Entry 7DUJ (X-ray diffraction, 3.75 A resolution); this record covers chains A and I of the 23 polymer chains in the assembly.

Chain A:
Molecule: 30S Ribosomal RNA rRNA
From: Thermus thermophilus HB8
Sequence (1522 nucleotides; row label = number of the first residue in the row; note: 42 numbers in that range are skipped by the numbering (no residue carries them; nothing is unmodelled there); a row labelled like 190A-190L holds insertion residues (190A, then the next letters in order); numbering starts at 0):
     0 UUUGUUGGAG AGUCUGAUCC UGGCUCAGGG UGAACGCUGG CGGCGUGCCU AAGACAUGCA
    60 AGUCGUGCGG G
    73 CCGCGGGGUU UU
    88 ACUCCG
    95 UGGUC
   101 AGCGGCGGAC GGGUGAGUAA CGCGUGGGU
  129A G
   130 ACCUACCCGG AAGAGGGGGA CAACCCGGGG AAACUCGGGC UAAUCCCCCA UGUGGACCCG
   190 C
190A-190L CCCUUGGGGUGU
   191 GUCCAAAGGG CUUU
   216 GCCCGCUUCC GGAUGGGCCC GCGUCCCAUC AGCUAGUUGG UGGGGUAAUG GCCCACCAAG
   276 GCGACGACGG GUAGCCGGUC UGAGAGGAUG GCCGGCCACA GGGGCACUGA GACACGGGCC
   336 CCACUCCUAC GGGAGGCAGC AGUUAGGAAU CUUCCGCAAU GGGCGCAAGC CUGACGGAGC
   396 GACGCCGCUU GGAGGAAGAA GCCCUUCGGG GUGUAAACUC CUGAA
   442 CCCGGGACGA AACCCCCGAC GA
   474 GGGGACUGAC GGUACCGGG
   494 GUAAUAGCGC CGGCCAACUC CGUGCCAGCA GCCGCGGUAA UACGGAGGGC GCGAGCGUUA
   554 CCCGGAUUCA CUGGGCGUAA AGGGCGUGUA GGCGGCCUGG GGCGUCCCAU GUGAAAGACC
   614 ACGGCUCAAC CGUGGGGGAG CGUGGGAUAC GCUCAGGCUA GACGGUGGGA GAGGGUGGUG
   674 GAAUUCCCGG AGUAGCGGUG AAAUGCGCAG AUACCGGGAG GAACGCCGAU GGCGAAGGCA
   734 GCCACCUGGU CCACCCGUGA CGCUGAGGCG CGAAAGCGUG GGGAGCAAAC CGGAUUAGAU
   794 ACCCGGGUAG UCCACGCCCU AAACGAUGCG CGCUAGGUCU CUGGGUCU
   848 CCUGGGGGCC GAAGCUAACG CGUUAAGCGC GCCGCCUGGG GAGUACGGCC GCAAGGCUGA
   908 AACUCAAAGG AAUUGACGGG GGCCCGCACA AGCGGUGGAG CAUGUGGUUU AAUUCGAAGX
   968 AACGCGAAGA ACCUUACCAG GCCUUGACAU GCUAGG
 1003A G
  1004 AACCCGGGUG AAAGCCUGGG GUGCCCC
1030A-1030D GCGA
  1031 GGGGAGCCCU AGCACAGGUG CUGCAUGGCC GUCGUCAGCU CGUGCCGUGA GGUGUUGGGU
  1091 UAAGUCCCGC AACGAGCGCA ACCCCCGCCG UUAGUUGCCA GCGGUUCGGC CGGGCACUCU
  1151 AACGGGACUG CCCGCGAAA
  1171 GCGGGAGGAA GGAGGGGACG ACGUCUGGUC AGCAUGGCCC UUACGGCCUG GGCGACACAC
  1231 GUGCUACAAU GCCCACUACA AAGCGAUGCC ACCCGGCAAC GGGGAGCUAA UCGCAAAAAG
  1291 GUGGGCCCAG UUCGGAUUGG GGUCUGCAAC CCGACCCCAU GAAGCCGGAA UCGCUAGUAA
  1351 UCGCGGAUCA G
 1361A C
  1362 CAUGCCGCGG UGAAUACGUU CCCGGGCCUU GUACACACXG CCXGUXACGC CAUGGGAGCG
  1422 GGCUCUACCC GAAGUCGCCG GG
  1446 AGCCUACGGG
  1459 CAGGCGCCGA GGGUAGGGCC CGUGACUGGG GCGAAGUCGU AACAAGGUAG CUGUACCGGA
  1519 AGGUGCGGCU GGAUCCACUC CUUUCU
Not modelled in the structure: 0-4, 1534-1538
Modified positions: PSU (pseudouridine-5'-monophosphate) at position 516, 7MG (7N-methyl-8-hydroguanosine-5'-monophosphate) at position 527, M2G (N2-dimethylguanosine-5'-monophosphate) at position 966, 5MC (5-methylcytidine-5'-monophosphate) at position 967, 2MG (2N-methylguanosine-5'-monophosphate) at position 1207, 5MC (5-methylcytidine-5'-monophosphate) at position 1400, 4OC (4n,o2'-methylcytidine-5'-monophosphate) at position 1402, 5MC (5-methylcytidine-5'-monophosphate) at position 1404, 5MC (5-methylcytidine-5'-monophosphate) at position 1407, UR3 (3-methyluridine-5'-monophoshate) at position 1498, MA6 (6N-dimethyladenosine-5'-monophoshate) at position 1518, MA6 (6N-dimethyladenosine-5'-monophoshate) at position 1519, PSU (pseudouridine-5'-monophosphate) at position 1540, PSU (pseudouridine-5'-monophosphate) at position 1541
Ion coordination: Mg2+ site 1 near G21 (its only coordinating residue here); Mg2+ site 2 near G38 (its only coordinating residue here); Mg2+ site 3 near G46 (its only coordinating residue here); Mg2+ site 4 near C48 (its only coordinating residue here); Mg2+ site 5: A59, C386, U387; Mg2+ site 6 near G61 (its only coordinating residue here); Mg2+ site 7 near G97 (its only coordinating residue here); Mg2+ site 8: G107, G324, G326; Mg2+ site 9: A109, G331; Mg2+ site 10: G111, G112; Mg2+ site 11 near G117 (its only coordinating residue here); Mg2+ site 12: C121, G124, U125; 98 more Mg2+ sites not listed
Small-molecule neighbours: Sisomicin (SIS; (1S,2S,3R,4S,6R)-4,6-diamino-3-{[(2S,3R)-3-amino-6-(aminomethyl)-3,4-dihydro-2H-pyran-2-yl]oxy}-2-hydroxycyclohexyl 3-deoxy-4-C-methyl-3-(methylamino)-beta-L-arabinopyranoside): 5MC_1404, G1405, U1406, 5MC_1407, A1408, C1409, G1491, A1492, A1493, G1494, U1495, C1496

Chain I:
Molecule: 30S ribosomal protein S9
From: Thermus thermophilus HB8
Reference sequence: P80374 (RS9_THET8); residues 1-128 here = UniProt positions 1-128
Sequence (128 residues; each row starts with the number of its first residue):
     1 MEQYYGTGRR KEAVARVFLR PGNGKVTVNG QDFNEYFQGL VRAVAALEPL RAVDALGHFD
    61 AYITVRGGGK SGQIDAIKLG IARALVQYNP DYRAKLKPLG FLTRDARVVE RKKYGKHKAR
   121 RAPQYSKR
Not modelled in the structure: 1

Interface between chain A and chain I:
Residue-residue contacts (110; chain A residue first):
  G942(A) with Gln124(I), base contact
  U943(A) with Gln124(I), hydrogen bond to the sugar
  M2G_966(A) with Lys127(I), sugar contact
  C970(A) with Ser126(I), hydrogen bond to the base
  C1116(A) with Val108(I), sugar contact
  G1117(A) with Arg104(I), hydrogen bond to the phosphate; Ala106(I), sugar contact
  C1118(A) with Arg9(I), salt bridge to the phosphate; Arg83(I), hydrogen bond to the phosphate; Arg104(I), salt bridge to the phosphate
  C1119(A) with Arg9(I), salt bridge to the phosphate; Arg83(I), salt bridge to the phosphate
  G1127(A) with Arg16(I), hydrogen bond to the sugar
  C1128(A) with Arg16(I), sugar contact; Arg66(I), salt bridge to the phosphate
  C1129(A) with Tyr62(I), phosphate contact
  A1130(A) with Gln3(I), hydrogen bond to the sugar; Phe18(I), sugar contact; Arg20(I), hydrogen bond to the phosphate; Tyr62(I), sugar contact
  G1131(A) with Arg20(I), salt bridge to the phosphate
  C1147(A) with Tyr5(I), hydrogen bond to the sugar; Arg16(I), hydrogen bond to the base
  U1148(A) with Thr7(I), phosphate contact; Arg9(I), phosphate contact; Val14(I), sugar contact; Arg16(I), sugar contact
  C1149(A) with Arg9(I), salt bridge to the phosphate; Val14(I), phosphate contact
  G1177(A) with Lys97(I), salt bridge to the phosphate
  G1178(A) with Arg93(I), salt bridge to the phosphate; Lys97(I), hydrogen bond to the base
  A1179(A) with Arg93(I), salt bridge to the phosphate; Leu102(I), sugar contact; Thr103(I), phosphate contact; Arg104(I), sugar contact
  A1180(A) with Thr103(I), hydrogen bond to the phosphate
  G1186(A) with Glu110(I), sugar contact; Lys113(I), hydrogen bond to the phosphate; Arg120(I), salt bridge to the phosphate
  G1187(A) with Arg111(I), hydrogen bond to the sugar; Lys113(I), salt bridge to the phosphate
  A1188(A) with Tyr114(I), hydrogen bond to the phosphate
  C1230(A) with Arg128(I), sugar contact
  G1231(A) with Ser126(I), hydrogen bond to the phosphate; Arg128(I), sugar contact
  U1232(A) with Gln124(I), sugar contact; Tyr125(I), phosphate contact; Ser126(I), phosphate contact
  G1233(A) with His117(I), salt bridge to the phosphate; Pro123(I), phosphate contact; Gln124(I), hydrogen bond to the phosphate
  A1248(A) with Lys70(I), sugar contact
  C1249(A) with Tyr36(I), sugar contact; Gly67(I), sugar contact; Gly68(I), hydrogen bond to the sugar; Gly69(I), base contact; Lys70(I), base contact; Gln73(I), hydrogen bond to the sugar
  A1250(A) with Gly67(I), hydrogen bond to the phosphate; Gly68(I), sugar contact
  A1251(A) with Glu12(I), sugar contact
  G1291(A) with Gln38(I), sugar contact; Gly39(I), sugar contact
  C1342(A) with Gln124(I), sugar contact; Tyr125(I), phosphate contact
  G1343(A) with Arg121(I), hydrogen bond to the sugar; Ala122(I), phosphate contact; Tyr125(I), phosphate contact
  C1344(A) with Lys116(I), salt bridge to the phosphate; Arg120(I), sugar contact; Ala122(I), phosphate contact
  U1345(A) with Arg120(I), salt bridge to the phosphate
  A1346(A) with Arg120(I), salt bridge to the phosphate
  G1347(A) with Arg10(I), hydrogen bond to the base; Arg107(I), hydrogen bond to the base; Val108(I), sugar contact; Val109(I), sugar contact; Glu110(I), hydrogen bond to the phosphate
  U1348(A) with Glu110(I), sugar contact; Arg120(I), phosphate contact
  A1349(A) with Lys118(I), salt bridge to the phosphate; Arg120(I), hydrogen bond to the phosphate; Arg121(I), hydrogen bond to the phosphate
  A1350(A) with Lys118(I), phosphate contact; Arg121(I), salt bridge to the phosphate
  U1351(A) with Lys118(I), hydrogen bond to the base
  C1366(A) with His117(I), salt bridge to the phosphate
  C1367(A) with Lys112(I), salt bridge to the phosphate; Tyr114(I), phosphate contact; Gly115(I), hydrogen bond to the phosphate; Lys116(I), phosphate contact
  G1368(A) with Arg111(I), salt bridge to the phosphate; Lys112(I), salt bridge to the phosphate; Lys113(I), phosphate contact; Tyr114(I), hydrogen bond to the phosphate
  C1369(A) with Arg111(I), phosphate contact; Lys112(I), hydrogen bond to the phosphate
  G1371(A) with Lys11(I), phosphate contact; Glu12(I), phosphate contact; Gly68(I), phosphate contact; Gly69(I), phosphate contact; Val109(I), phosphate contact
  U1372(A) with Lys11(I), salt bridge to the phosphate; Gly69(I), phosphate contact; Ser71(I), hydrogen bond to the phosphate; Gly72(I), hydrogen bond to the phosphate
  G1373(A) with Lys11(I), hydrogen bond to the base; Arg42(I), salt bridge to the phosphate; Ser71(I), hydrogen bond to the phosphate
Also at the interface, not in a pair above, chain A (54 interface residues in all): G941, 5MC_967, G1290, U1292, G1370
Also at the interface, not in a pair above, chain I (55 interface residues in all): Leu40, Thr64, Ala119

In short:
Chain A and chain I form an interface of 54 and 55 residues respectively; the contacts include 33 hydrogen
bonds and 24 salt bridges. Polar pairs include C970(A)-Ser126(I), C1147(A)-Arg16(I) and G1178(A)-Lys97(I).
Chain A binds Sisomicin. A59(A), C386(A) and U387(A) coordinate Mg2+ site 5.
Chain A is 30S Ribosomal RNA rRNA and chain I is 30S ribosomal protein S9, both from Thermus thermophilus HB8;
the structure, Crystal structure of the Thermus thermophilus (HB8) 30S ribosomal subunit with mRNA and cognate
transfer RNA ..., was determined by X-ray diffraction.
